4NXM - chains A and I of the 21 polymer chains in the assembly; structure by X-ray diffraction, 3.65 A resolution.

== Chain A ==
Molecule: 16S rRNA
From: Thermus thermophilus
Sequence (1522 nucleotides; each row starts with the number of its first residue; note: 42 numbers in that range are skipped by the numbering (no residue carries them; nothing is unmodelled there); a row labelled like 190A-190L holds insertion residues (190A, then the next letters in order); numbering starts at 0):
     0 UUUGUUGGAGAGUUUGAUCCUGGCUCAGGGUGAACGCUGGCGGCGUGCCU
    50 AAGACAUGCAAGUCGUGCGGG
    73 CCGCGGGGUUUU
    88 ACUCCG
    95 UGGUC
   101 AGCGGCGGACGGGUGAGUAACGCGUGGGU
  129A G
   130 ACCUACCCGGAAGAGGGGGACAACCCGGGGAAACUCGGGCUAAUCCCCCA
   180 UGUGGACCCGC
190A-190L CCCUUGGGGUGU
   191 GUCCAAAGGGCUUU
   216 GCCCGCUUCCGGAUGGGCCCGCGUCCCAUCAGCUAGUUGGUGGGGUAAUG
   266 GCCCACCAAGGCGACGACGGGUAGCCGGUCUGAGAGGAUGGCCGGCCACA
   316 GGGGCACUGAGACACGGGCCCCACUCCUACGGGAGGCAGCAGUUAGGAAU
   366 CUUCCGCAAUGGGCGCAAGCCUGACGGAGCGACGCCGCUUGGAGGAAGAA
   416 GCCCUUCGGGGUGUAAACUCCUGAA
   442 CCCGGGACGAAACCCCCGACGA
   474 GGGGACUGACGGUACCGGG
   494 GUAAUAGCGCCGGCCAACUCCGUGCCAGCAGCCGCGGUAAUACGGAGGGC
   544 GCGAGCGUUACCCGGAUUCACUGGGCGUAAAGGGCGUGUAGGCGGCCUGG
   594 GGCGUCCCAUGUGAAAGACCACGGCUCAACCGUGGGGGAGCGUGGGAUAC
   644 GCUCAGGCUAGACGGUGGGAGAGGGUGGUGGAAUUCCCGGAGUAGCGGUG
   694 AAAUGCGCAGAUACCGGGAGGAACGCCGAUGGCGAAGGCAGCCACCUGGU
   744 CCACCCGUGACGCUGAGGCGCGAAAGCGUGGGGAGCAAACCGGAUUAGAU
   794 ACCCGGGUAGUCCACGCCCUAAACGAUGCGCGCUAGGUCUCUGGGUCU
   848 CCUGGGGGCCGAAGCUAACGCGUUAAGCGCGCCGCCUGGGGAGUACGGCC
   898 GCAAGGCUGAAACUCAAAGGAAUUGACGGGGGCCCGCACAAGCGGUGGAG
   948 CAUGUGGUUUAAUUCGAAGXAACGCGAAGAACCUUACCAGGCCUUGACAU
   998 GCUAGG
 1003A G
  1004 AACCCGGGUGAAAGCCUGGGGUGCCCC
1030A-1030D GCGA
  1031 GGGGAGCCCUAGCACAGGUGCUGCAUGGCCGUCGUCAGCUCGUGCCGUGA
  1081 GGUGUUGGGUUAAGUCCCGCAACGAGCGCAACCCCCGCCGUUAGUUGCCA
  1131 GCGGUUCGGCCGGGCACUCUAACGGGACUGCCCGCGAAA
  1171 GCGGGAGGAAGGAGGGGACGACGUCUGGUCAGCAUGGCCCUUACGGCCUG
  1221 GGCGACACACGUGCUACAAUGCCCACUACAAAGCGAUGCCACCCGGCAAC
  1271 GGGGAGCUAAUCGCAAAAAGGUGGGCCCAGUUCGGAUUGGGGUCUGCAAC
  1321 CCGACCCCAUGAAGCCGGAAUCGCUAGUAAUCGCGGAUCAG
 1361A C
  1362 CAUGCCGCGGUGAAUACGUUCCCGGGCCUUGUACACACXGCCXGUXACGC
  1412 CAUGGGAGCGGGCUCUACCCGAAGUCGCCGGG
  1446 AGCCUACGGG
  1459 CAGGCGCCGAGGGUAGGGCCCGUGACUGGGGCGAAGUCGUAACAAGGUAG
  1509 CUGUACCGGAAGGUGCGGCUGGAUCCACUCCUUUCU
Not modelled in the structure: 0-4, 1534-1538
Modified / non-standard residues: PSU (pseudouridine-5'-monophosphate) at position 516, M2G (N2-dimethylguanosine-5'-monophosphate) at position 966, 5MC (5-methylcytidine-5'-monophosphate) at position 967, 2MG (2N-methylguanosine-5'-monophosphate) at position 1207, 5MC (5-methylcytidine-5'-monophosphate) at position 1400, 4OC (4n,o2'-methylcytidine-5'-monophosphate) at position 1402, 5MC (5-methylcytidine-5'-monophosphate) at position 1404, 5MC (5-methylcytidine-5'-monophosphate) at position 1407, UR3 (3-methyluridine-5'-monophoshate) at position 1498, MA6 (6N-dimethyladenosine-5'-monophoshate) at position 1518, MA6 (6N-dimethyladenosine-5'-monophoshate) at position 1519, PSU (pseudouridine-5'-monophosphate) at position 1540, PSU (pseudouridine-5'-monophosphate) at position 1541
Metal / ion sites: Mg2+ site 1 near U5 (its only coordinating residue here); Mg2+ site 2: G11, U12, G22; Mg2+ site 3 near G21 (its only coordinating residue here); Mg2+ site 4: C48, G115; Mg2+ site 5 near A59 (its only coordinating residue here); Mg2+ site 6: G61, G105; Mg2+ site 7 near C89 (its only coordinating residue here); Mg2+ site 8 near C92 (its only coordinating residue here); Mg2+ site 9 near U98 (its only coordinating residue here); Mg2+ site 10 near G107 (its only coordinating residue here); Mg2+ site 11 near G113 (its only coordinating residue here); Mg2+ site 12 near G117 (its only coordinating residue here); 99 more Mg2+ sites not listed

== Chain I ==
Name: ribosomal protein S9
From: Thermus thermophilus
UniProt: P80374 (RS9_THET8); residues 1-128 here = UniProt positions 1-128
Amino-acid sequence (128 residues; numbered 1 to 128; the number before each row is that of its first residue):
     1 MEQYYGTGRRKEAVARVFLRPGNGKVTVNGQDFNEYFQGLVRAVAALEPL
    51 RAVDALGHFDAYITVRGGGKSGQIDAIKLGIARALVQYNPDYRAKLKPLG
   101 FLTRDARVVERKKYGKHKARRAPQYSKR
Not modelled in the structure: 1
Metal / ion sites: Mg2+ near Val109 (its only coordinating residue here)

== Interface between chain A and chain I ==
Residue-residue contacts - 113 pairs, chain A then chain I:
  G942(A) - Gln124(I)  base contact
  U943(A) - Gln124(I)  hydrogen bond to the sugar
  M2G_966(A) - Arg128(I)  sugar contact
  5MC_967(A) - Arg128(I)  hydrogen bond to the sugar
  A968(A) - Arg128(I)  phosphate contact
  C1116(A) - Val108(I)  sugar contact
  G1117(A) - Arg104(I)  hydrogen bond to the phosphate
  G1117(A) - Ala106(I)  sugar contact
  C1118(A) - Arg9(I)  salt bridge to the phosphate
  C1118(A) - Arg83(I)  phosphate contact
  C1118(A) - Arg104(I)  salt bridge to the phosphate
  C1119(A) - Arg9(I)  salt bridge to the phosphate
  C1119(A) - Arg83(I)  salt bridge to the phosphate
  G1127(A) - Arg16(I)  hydrogen bond to the sugar
  C1128(A) - Arg16(I)  sugar contact
  C1128(A) - Arg66(I)  salt bridge to the phosphate
  C1129(A) - Tyr62(I)  hydrogen bond to the phosphate
  A1130(A) - Gln3(I)  hydrogen bond to the sugar
  A1130(A) - Phe18(I)  sugar contact
  A1130(A) - Arg20(I)  sugar contact
  C1147(A) - Tyr5(I)  hydrogen bond to the sugar
  C1147(A) - Arg16(I)  hydrogen bond to the base
  U1148(A) - Tyr5(I)  phosphate contact
  U1148(A) - Thr7(I)  phosphate contact
  U1148(A) - Arg9(I)  salt bridge to the phosphate
  U1148(A) - Val14(I)  phosphate contact
  U1148(A) - Arg16(I)  hydrogen bond to the sugar
  C1149(A) - Arg9(I)  salt bridge to the phosphate
  C1149(A) - Val14(I)  phosphate contact
  G1177(A) - Lys97(I)  phosphate contact
  G1178(A) - Arg93(I)  salt bridge to the phosphate
  G1178(A) - Lys97(I)  hydrogen bond to the base
  A1179(A) - Arg93(I)  salt bridge to the phosphate
  A1179(A) - Leu102(I)  sugar contact
  A1179(A) - Thr103(I)  phosphate contact
  A1179(A) - Arg104(I)  hydrogen bond to the sugar
  A1180(A) - Thr103(I)  hydrogen bond to the phosphate
  G1186(A) - Glu110(I)  phosphate contact
  G1186(A) - Arg111(I)  sugar contact
  G1186(A) - Lys113(I)  phosphate contact
  G1186(A) - Arg120(I)  salt bridge to the phosphate
  G1187(A) - Arg111(I)  hydrogen bond to the sugar
  G1187(A) - Lys113(I)  salt bridge to the phosphate
  A1188(A) - Tyr114(I)  hydrogen bond to the phosphate
  G1231(A) - Ser126(I)  hydrogen bond to the phosphate
  G1231(A) - Lys127(I)  phosphate contact
  U1232(A) - Gln124(I)  hydrogen bond to the phosphate
  U1232(A) - Tyr125(I)  phosphate contact
  U1232(A) - Ser126(I)  hydrogen bond to the phosphate
  G1233(A) - His117(I)  salt bridge to the phosphate
  G1233(A) - Pro123(I)  phosphate contact
  G1233(A) - Gln124(I)  phosphate contact
  A1248(A) - Tyr36(I)  sugar contact
  A1248(A) - Lys70(I)  hydrogen bond to the sugar
  C1249(A) - Tyr36(I)  hydrogen bond to the sugar
  C1249(A) - Gly68(I)  hydrogen bond to the sugar
  C1249(A) - Gly69(I)  base contact
  C1249(A) - Gln73(I)  hydrogen bond to the sugar
  A1250(A) - Glu12(I)  hydrogen bond to the sugar
  A1250(A) - Arg66(I)  phosphate contact
  A1250(A) - Gly67(I)  sugar contact
  A1250(A) - Gly68(I)  sugar contact
  A1251(A) - Glu12(I)  sugar contact
  G1290(A) - Leu40(I)  sugar contact
  G1291(A) - Gln38(I)  hydrogen bond to the sugar
  G1291(A) - Gly39(I)  phosphate contact
  U1292(A) - Gln38(I)  sugar contact
  C1342(A) - Gln124(I)  sugar contact
  C1342(A) - Tyr125(I)  sugar contact
  G1343(A) - Arg121(I)  sugar contact
  G1343(A) - Ala122(I)  hydrogen bond to the sugar
  G1343(A) - Tyr125(I)  hydrogen bond to the phosphate
  C1344(A) - Arg120(I)  phosphate contact
  U1345(A) - Arg120(I)  salt bridge to the phosphate
  A1346(A) - Arg120(I)  salt bridge to the phosphate
  G1347(A) - Arg10(I)  hydrogen bond to the base
  G1347(A) - Lys11(I)  base contact
  G1347(A) - Arg107(I)  base contact
  G1347(A) - Val108(I)  sugar contact
  G1347(A) - Val109(I)  phosphate contact
  G1347(A) - Glu110(I)  hydrogen bond to the phosphate
  U1348(A) - Val109(I)  phosphate contact
  U1348(A) - Glu110(I)  hydrogen bond to the phosphate
  U1348(A) - Arg120(I)  phosphate contact
  A1349(A) - Lys118(I)  salt bridge to the phosphate
  A1349(A) - Arg120(I)  phosphate contact
  A1349(A) - Arg121(I)  hydrogen bond to the phosphate
  A1350(A) - Lys118(I)  salt bridge to the phosphate
  A1350(A) - Arg121(I)  salt bridge to the phosphate
  C1366(A) - His117(I)  salt bridge to the phosphate
  C1367(A) - Lys112(I)  salt bridge to the phosphate
  C1367(A) - Tyr114(I)  phosphate contact
  C1367(A) - Gly115(I)  hydrogen bond to the phosphate
  C1367(A) - Lys116(I)  phosphate contact
  G1368(A) - Arg111(I)  salt bridge to the phosphate
  G1368(A) - Lys112(I)  salt bridge to the phosphate
  G1368(A) - Lys113(I)  phosphate contact
  G1368(A) - Tyr114(I)  hydrogen bond to the phosphate
  C1369(A) - Arg111(I)  phosphate contact
  C1369(A) - Lys112(I)  hydrogen bond to the phosphate
  G1370(A) - Glu12(I)  sugar contact
  G1370(A) - Val109(I)  phosphate contact
  G1371(A) - Lys11(I)  phosphate contact
  G1371(A) - Gly68(I)  phosphate contact
  G1371(A) - Gly69(I)  hydrogen bond to the phosphate
  U1372(A) - Lys11(I)  salt bridge to the phosphate
  U1372(A) - Gly69(I)  phosphate contact
  U1372(A) - Lys70(I)  phosphate contact
  U1372(A) - Ser71(I)  hydrogen bond to the phosphate
  U1372(A) - Gly72(I)  hydrogen bond to the phosphate
  G1373(A) - Lys11(I)  base contact
  G1373(A) - Arg42(I)  salt bridge to the phosphate
  G1373(A) - Ser71(I)  hydrogen bond to the phosphate
Also at the interface, not in a pair above, chain A (55 interface residues in all): G941, G1131, C1189, C1230, U1341

== Summary ==
The interface between chain A and chain I involves 55 residues on one side and 53 on the other; the contacts
include 36 hydrogen bonds and 23 salt bridges. Polar contacts include C1147(A)-Arg16(I), G1178(A)-Lys97(I) and
G1347(A)-Arg10(I). G11(A), U12(A) and G22(A) coordinate Mg2+ site 2.
Chain A is 16S rRNA and chain I is ribosomal protein S9, both from Thermus thermophilus; the structure,
Crystal Structure of the 30S ribosomal subunit from a GidB (RsmG) mutant of Thermus thermophilus (HB8), was
determined by X-ray diffraction.
